PDB entry 8HOI | X-ray diffraction, 2.25 A resolution | chain A

[Chain A]
Name: Apoptosis regulator Bcl-2
From: Homo sapiens
Notes: engineered mutation(s): D103Y
Sequence (162 residues; each row starts with the number of its first residue; note: 41 numbers in that range are skipped by the numbering (no residue carries them; nothing is unmodelled there)):
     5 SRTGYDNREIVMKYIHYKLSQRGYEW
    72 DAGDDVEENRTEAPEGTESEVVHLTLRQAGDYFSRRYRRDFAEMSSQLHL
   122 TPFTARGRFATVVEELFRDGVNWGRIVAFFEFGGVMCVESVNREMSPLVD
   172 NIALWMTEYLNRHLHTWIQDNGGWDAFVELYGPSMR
Unresolved in the structure: 5-8, 72-89, 205-207
Ligand contacts: sonrotoclax (98I; N-[4-[(4-methyl-4-oxidanyl-cyclohexyl)methylamino]-3-nitro-phenyl]sulfonyl-4-[2-[(2S)-2-(2-propan-2-ylphenyl)pyrrolidin-1-yl]-7-azaspiro[3.5]nonan-7-yl]-2-(1H-pyrrolo[2,3-b]pyridin-5-yloxy)benzamide): Gln99, Ala100, Tyr103, Phe104, Tyr108, Asp111, Phe112, Met115, Val133, Leu137, Asn143, Trp144, Gly145, Arg146, Val148, Ala149, Phe153, Phe198, Tyr202

[Overview]
Chain A binds sonrotoclax.
Chain A is Apoptosis regulator Bcl-2 (Homo sapiens); the structure, Crystal structure of Bcl-2 D103Y in
complex with sonrotoclax, was determined by X-ray diffraction together with 8HOG and 8HOH from the same study.
